Entry 1SZU (X-ray diffraction, 2.52 A resolution); this record covers chains B and D of the 4 polymer chains in the assembly.

== Chain B (and D) ==
Molecule: 4-aminobutyrate aminotransferase
Organism: Escherichia coli
Notes: EC 2.6.1.19; chain D of this document is another copy of the same molecule, construct and numbering; everything in this record applies to it too
Reference sequence: P22256 (GABT_ECOLI); numbering as in UniProt (aligned over 1-426)
Sequence (426 residues; row label = number of the first residue in the row):
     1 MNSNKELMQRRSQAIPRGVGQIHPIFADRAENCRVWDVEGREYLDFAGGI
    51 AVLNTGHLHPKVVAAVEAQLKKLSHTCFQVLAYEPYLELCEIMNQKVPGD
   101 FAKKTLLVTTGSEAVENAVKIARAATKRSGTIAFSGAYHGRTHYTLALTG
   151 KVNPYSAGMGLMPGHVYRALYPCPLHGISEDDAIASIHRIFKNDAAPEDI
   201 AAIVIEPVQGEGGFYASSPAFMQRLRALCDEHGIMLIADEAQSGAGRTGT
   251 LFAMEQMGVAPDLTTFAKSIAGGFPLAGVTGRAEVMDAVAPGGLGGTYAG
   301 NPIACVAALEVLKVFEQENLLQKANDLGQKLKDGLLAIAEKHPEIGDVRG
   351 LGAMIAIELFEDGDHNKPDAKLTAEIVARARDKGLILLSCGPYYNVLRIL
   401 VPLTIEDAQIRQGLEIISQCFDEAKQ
Unresolved in the structure: 1
Covalent attachments: pyridoxal phosphate (PLP) linked to K268
Construct notes: engineered mutation A241 (Val in P22256)
Ligand contacts:
  - pyridoxal phosphate / 4'-deoxy-4'-aminopyridoxal-5'-phosphate, molecule 1: I50, T110, G111, S112, Y138, H139, G140, E206, E211, D239, A241, Q242
  - pyridoxal phosphate / 4'-deoxy-4'-aminopyridoxal-5'-phosphate, molecule 2: E113, G296, T297, Y298
Swiss-Prot annotation at these positions:
  - binding site (pyridoxal 5'-phosphate): G111, S112, Q242, T297
  - modified residue: K268 (N6-(pyridoxal phosphate)lysine)
  - mutagenesis: I50 (I50Q: 3-fold decrease in catalytic activity and 12-fold decrease in affinity for GABA), E211 (E211S: 100-fold decrease in catalytic activity and 15-fold decrease in affinity for GABA)

== Interface between chain B and chain D ==
Pairs across the interface (49):
  G130(B) - L161(D)
  S135(B) - N193(D)
  G136(B) - N193(D)  hydrogen bond (backbone-side chain)
  A147(B) - D194(D)
  T149(B) - N193(D)
  G150(B) - N193(D)
  K151(B) - K192(D)
  K151(B) - N193(D)  hydrogen bond (backbone-backbone)
  V152(B) - K192(D)  hydrogen bond (backbone-backbone)
  V152(B) - N193(D)
  V152(B) - D194(D)
  V152(B) - A195(D)
  N153(B) - K192(D)
  G158(B) - E198(D)  hydrogen bond (backbone-side chain)
  G160(B) - D199(D)
  L161(B) - G130(D)
  L161(B) - H165(D)
  L161(B) - Y167(D)
  L161(B) - A195(D)  hydrophobic
  L161(B) - D199(D)
  M162(B) - H165(D)  hydrogen bond (backbone-side chain)
  G164(B) - H165(D)
  H165(B) - L161(D)
  H165(B) - M162(D)
  H165(B) - G164(D)
  Y167(B) - L161(D)
  R168(B) - D194(D)  salt bridge
  L170(B) - R189(D)
  R189(B) - L170(D)
  K192(B) - K151(D)
  K192(B) - V152(D)  hydrogen bond (backbone-backbone)
  K192(B) - P392(D)  hydrogen bond (side chain-backbone)
  K192(B) - Y393(D)
  N193(B) - S135(D)
  N193(B) - G136(D)  hydrogen bond (side chain-backbone)
  N193(B) - T149(D)
  N193(B) - G150(D)
  N193(B) - K151(D)
  N193(B) - V152(D)
  N193(B) - R168(D)
  D194(B) - A147(D)
  D194(B) - V152(D)
  D194(B) - R168(D)  salt bridge
  A195(B) - V152(D)
  A195(B) - L161(D)  hydrophobic
  D199(B) - G160(D)
  D199(B) - L161(D)
  P392(B) - K192(D)
  Y394(B) - K192(D)
Other interface residues (no listed pair), chain B (31 interface residues in all): S129, F134, P163, F191, A196
Other interface residues (no listed pair), chain D (30 interface residues in all): S129, P163, F191, A196, Y394

== In short ==
31 residues of chain B and 30 residues of chain D are in contact; the contacts include 8 hydrogen bonds and 2
salt bridges. Polar contacts include R168(B)-D194(D), G136(B)-N193(D) and G158(B)-E198(D). Bound to chain B:
pyridoxal phosphate / 4'-deoxy-4'-aminopyridoxal-5'-phosphate.
Both chains are 4-aminobutyrate aminotransferase (Escherichia coli). Entry 1SZU (The structure of
gamma-aminobutyrate aminotransferase mutant: V241A) was determined by X-ray diffraction (same publication as
1SZK and 1SZS).
